PDB entry 6YNW | electron microscopy, 3.10 A resolution | chains g and e of the 13 polymer chains in the assembly

[Chain g]
Name: subunit gamma
From: Tetrahymena thermophila
UniProtKB: Q22Z05 (Q22Z05_TETTS); numbering as in UniProt (aligned over 1-299)
Amino-acid sequence (299 residues; row label = number of the first residue in the row):
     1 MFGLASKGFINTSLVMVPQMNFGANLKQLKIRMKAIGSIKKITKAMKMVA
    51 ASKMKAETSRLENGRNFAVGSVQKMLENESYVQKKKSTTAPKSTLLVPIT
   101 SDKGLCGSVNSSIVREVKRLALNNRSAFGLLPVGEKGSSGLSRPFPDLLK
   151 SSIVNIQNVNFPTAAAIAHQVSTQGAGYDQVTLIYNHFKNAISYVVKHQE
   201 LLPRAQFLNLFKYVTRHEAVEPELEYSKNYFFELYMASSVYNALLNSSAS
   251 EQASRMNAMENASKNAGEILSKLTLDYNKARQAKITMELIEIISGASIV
Disordered / not traced: 1-40, 265-299

[Chain e]
Name: subunit epsilon
From: Tetrahymena thermophila
UniProtKB: I7MMW3 (I7MMW3_TETTS); residues 1-71 here = UniProt positions 1-71
Amino-acid sequence (71 residues; each row starts with the number of its first residue):
     1 MCIEFAFKKAGIPIVRNFLHSTEGVIYGLPQRVQRNLAINYTVKQYKEGK
    51 AVSAKTIKTLQEAFPSKGDTK
Disordered / not traced: 1, 70-71

[Chain g / chain e interface]
Contacting residue pairs (48; chain g residue first):
  E135(g) with K44(e), salt bridge
  S138(g) with Y46(e), hydrogen bond
  L149(g) with Y46(e), hydrophobic
  K150(g) with K44(e); Q45(e); Y46(e), hydrogen bond (backbone-backbone)
  S151(g) with K44(e); Q45(e)
  S152(g) with T42(e); V43(e); K44(e), hydrogen bond (backbone-backbone)
  I153(g) with Y41(e), hydrophobic; T42(e)
  V154(g) with Y41(e); T42(e), hydrogen bond (backbone-backbone); K44(e)
  N155(g) with N40(e); Y41(e); T42(e)
  I156(g) with N40(e)
  Q157(g) with N40(e), hydrogen bond (backbone-backbone); Y41(e)
  N158(g) with A38(e)
  N160(g) with N36(e), hydrogen bond (side chain-backbone); A38(e), hydrogen bond (side chain-backbone)
  P162(g) with N36(e); I39(e)
  T163(g) with A38(e), hydrogen bond (side chain-backbone); I39(e)
  A165(g) with V15(e), hydrophobic; F64(e)
  A166(g) with Y41(e); A63(e), hydrophobic; F64(e)
  H169(g) with P13(e); A63(e); F64(e); P65(e)
  Y226(g) with E4(e); K8(e)
  N229(g) with F7(e)
  Y230(g) with I3(e), hydrogen bond (side chain-backbone); E4(e); F7(e); I14(e), hydrophobic
  E233(g) with P13(e); I14(e), hydrogen bond (side chain-backbone); V15(e)
Also at the interface, not in a pair above, chain g (26 interface residues in all): I167, E221, E223, E225
Also at the interface, not in a pair above, chain e (23 interface residues in all): F5, L19, L37

[Overview]
26 residues of chain g and 23 residues of chain e are in contact, with 10 hydrogen bonds and 1 salt bridge.
Polar pairs include E135(g)-K44(e), S138(g)-Y46(e) and N160(g)-N36(e).
Chain g is subunit gamma and chain e is subunit epsilon, both from Tetrahymena thermophila; the structure,
Cryo-EM structure of Tetrahymena thermophila mitochondrial ATP synthase - central stalk/cring, was determined
by electron microscopy, deposited together with 6YNV, 6YNX, 6YNY, 6YNZ and 6YO0.
